Entry 3FIB (X-ray diffraction, 2.10 A resolution); this record covers chain A.

[Chain A]
Name: Fibrinogen gamma chain residues
From: Homo sapiens
UniProt: P02679 (FIBG_HUMAN); residues 144-392 here correspond to UniProt positions 170-418 (UniProt number = residue number + 26)
Amino-acid sequence (249 residues; row label = number of the first residue in the row):
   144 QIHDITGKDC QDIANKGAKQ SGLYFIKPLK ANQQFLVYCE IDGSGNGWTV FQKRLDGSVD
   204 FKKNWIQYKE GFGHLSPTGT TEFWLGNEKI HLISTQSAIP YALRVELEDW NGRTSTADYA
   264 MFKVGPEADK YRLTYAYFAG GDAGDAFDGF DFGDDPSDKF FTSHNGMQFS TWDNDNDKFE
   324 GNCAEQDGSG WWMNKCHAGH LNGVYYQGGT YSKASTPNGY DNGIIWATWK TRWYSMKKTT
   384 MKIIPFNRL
Cystine bridges: Cys-153/Cys-182, Cys-326/Cys-339
Metal / ion sites: Ca2+: Asp-318, Asp-320, Phe-322, Gly-324
Swiss-Prot annotation at these positions:
  - binding site (Ca(2+)): Asp-318, Asp-320, Phe-322, Gly-324
  - glycosylation: Asn-308 (N-linked (GlcNAc...) asparagine)
From the paper describing this entry:
  - contacts within the chain: Asp-330/His-340 (hydrogen bond), Phe-303/Asn-337 (hydrogen bond), Ser-306/Asn-337 (hydrogen bond), Lys-321/Asn-337 (hydrogen bond), Asn-337/Lys-338 (hydrogen bond), Asn-337/Cys-339 (hydrogen bond), Glu-323/Lys-338 (salt bridge), Ser-332/His-343 (hydrogen bond), Asp-364/Arg-375 (salt bridge)
  - Ca2+ coordination: Asp-318, Asp-320, Phe-322, Gly-324

[Overview]
Asp-318, Asp-320, Phe-322 and Gly-324 form the Ca2+ site. Curated annotation (UniProt) lists 4 Ca2+-binding
residues. The paper reports Ca2+ coordination by Asp-318, Asp-320 and Phe-322 among others; contacts within
the chain involving Asp-330, His-340 and Asn-337 among others.
Chain A is Fibrinogen gamma chain residues (Homo sapiens); the structure, Recombinant human gamma-fibrinogen
carboxyl terminal fragment (residues 143-411) bound to calcium at ph 6.0: A further ..., was determined by
X-ray diffraction (same publication as 2FIB).
